PDB entry 3M99 | X-ray diffraction, 2.70 A resolution | chains C and D of the 4 polymer chains in the assembly

Chain C:
Molecule: Protein SUS1
From: Saccharomyces cerevisiae
Reference sequence: Q6WNK7 (SUS1_YEAST); numbering as in UniProt (aligned over 1-96)
Amino-acid sequence (96 residues; numbered 1 to 96; the number before each row is that of its first residue):
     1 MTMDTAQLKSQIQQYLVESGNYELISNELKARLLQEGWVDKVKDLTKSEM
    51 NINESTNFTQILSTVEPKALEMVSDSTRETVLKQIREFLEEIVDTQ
Not modelled in the structure: 1-5
Swiss-Prot annotation at these positions:
  - cross-link: Lys-68 (Glycyl lysine isopeptide (Lys-Gly) (interchain with G-Cter in ubiquitin))
  - mutagenesis: Glu-18 to Gly-20 (In sus1-10; dissociates from TREX-2 while leaving its interaction with SAGA intact), Gly-37 to Trp-38 (In sus1-11; impairs binding to both TREX-2 and SAGA), Val-73 to Asp-75 (In sus1-12; dissociates from TREX-2 while leaving its interaction with SAGA intact)

Chain D:
Molecule: SAGA-associated factor 73
From: Saccharomyces cerevisiae
Notes: fragment: unp residues: 1-104
Reference sequence: P53165 (SGF73_YEAST); residues 1-104 here = UniProt positions 1-104
Amino-acid sequence (104 residues; numbered 1 to 104; the number before each row is that of its first residue):
     1 MRSGDAEIKGIKPKVIEEYSLSQGSGPSNDSWKSLMSSAKDTPLQYDHMN
    51 RESLKKYFNPNAQLIEDPLDKPIQYRVCEKCGKPLALTAIVDHLENHCAG
   101 ASGK
Not modelled in the structure: 1-6, 22-29, 99-104
Metal / ion sites: Zn2+: Cys-78, Cys-81, His-93, Cys-98
Swiss-Prot annotation at these positions:
  - binding site (Zn(2+)): Cys-78, Cys-81, His-93, Cys-98
Reported in the primary citation:
  - Zn2+ coordination: His-93, Cys-98
  - mutagenesis - H93A: abolished catalytic activity
  - mutagenesis - W32R/K33A: decreased binding to Ubp8, Sgf11 and Sus1
  - mutagenesis - W32R/K33A: abolished binding to Ubiquitin carboxyl-terminal hydrolase 8
  - mutagenesis - W32R/K33A, H93A: decreased growth
  - mutagenesis - W32R/K33A/H93A: abolished growth

How chain C and chain D interact:
Residue-residue contacts (24):
  Gln-11(C) with Ser-20(D); Leu-21(D)
  Tyr-15(C) with Val-15(D), hydrophobic
  Glu-18(C) with Tyr-19(D)
  Glu-23(C) with Asn-50(D)
  Lys-30(C) with His-48(D)
  Glu-90(C) with Lys-12(D), hydrogen bond (backbone-side chain)
  Glu-91(C) with Val-15(D)
  Ile-92(C) with Ile-11(D); Lys-12(D), hydrogen bond (backbone-backbone); Val-15(D), hydrophobic
  Val-93(C) with Ile-8(D), hydrophobic; Gly-10(D); Lys-12(D), hydrogen bond (backbone-side chain)
  Asp-94(C) with Lys-9(D); Gly-10(D), hydrogen bond (backbone-backbone); Lys-12(D); Pro-13(D)
  Thr-95(C) with Glu-7(D); Ile-8(D); Lys-9(D), hydrogen bond (backbone-backbone)
  Gln-96(C) with Glu-7(D); Ile-8(D), hydrogen bond (backbone-backbone); Lys-9(D)
Also at the interface, not in a pair above, chain C (16 interface residues in all): Leu-8, Gln-14, Asn-27, Lys-43
Also at the interface, not in a pair above, chain D (16 interface residues in all): Asp-47, Leu-69, Asp-70

Overview:
The chain C/chain D interface involves 16 residues from each chain, with 6 hydrogen bonds. Polar contacts
include Glu-90(C)/Lys-12(D), Val-93(C)/Lys-12(D) and Gln-96(C)/Ile-8(D). From UniProt: 8 mutagenesis sites on
chain C; 4 Zn2+-binding residues on chain D. The paper reports that W32R/K33A and H93A of chain D reduce
growth; Zn2+ coordination by His-93(D) and Cys-98(D).
Here chain C is Protein SUS1 and chain D is SAGA-associated factor 73, both from Saccharomyces cerevisiae.
Entry 3M99 (Structure of the Ubp8-Sgf11-Sgf73-Sus1 SAGA DUB module) was determined by X-ray diffraction.
